2PGL - chain A; structure by X-ray diffraction, 1.76 A resolution.

Chain A:
Name: ADP-ribosyl cyclase 1
From: Homo sapiens
Notes: EC 3.2.2.5; fragment: extracellular domain, residues 45-300
UniProt: P28907 (CD38_HUMAN); residue numbers follow UniProt; this construct covers 45-300
Amino-acid sequence (262 residues; each row starts with the number of its first residue):
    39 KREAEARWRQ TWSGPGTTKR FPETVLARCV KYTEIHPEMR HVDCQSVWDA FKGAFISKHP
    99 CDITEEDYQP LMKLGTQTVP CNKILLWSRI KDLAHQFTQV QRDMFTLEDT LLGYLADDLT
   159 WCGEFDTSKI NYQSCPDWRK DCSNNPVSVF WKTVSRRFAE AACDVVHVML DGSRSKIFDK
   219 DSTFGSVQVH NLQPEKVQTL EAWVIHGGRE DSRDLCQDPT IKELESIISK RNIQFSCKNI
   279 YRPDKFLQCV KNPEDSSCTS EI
Not modelled in the structure: 39-44, 297-300
Differences from the reference sequence: cloning artifact (39-44); engineered mutation Thr-49 (Gln in P28907), Asp-100 (Asn in P28907), Asp-164 (Asn in P28907), Asp-209 (Asn in P28907), Asp-219 (Asn in P28907), Gln-226 (Glu in P28907)
Swiss-Prot annotation at these positions:
  - active site: Cys-119, Cys-201
  - natural variant: Arg-140 (R140W: Seems to contribute to the development of type II diabetes)
  - mutagenesis: Cys-119 (C119K: Loss of cADPR hydrolase activity; C119R/E/A: Loss of cADPR hydrolase and ADP-ribosyl cyclase activity), Cys-160 (C160A: Loss of cADPR hydrolase and ADP-ribosyl cyclase activity), Cys-173 (C173A: Loss of cADPR hydrolase and ADP-ribosyl cyclase activity), Cys-201 (C201D/K/A: Loss of cADPR hydrolase and ADP-ribosyl cyclase activity; C201E: Loss of cADPR hydrolase activity)
Disulfide bonds: Cys-67/Cys-82, Cys-99/Cys-180, Cys-119/Cys-201, Cys-160/Cys-173, Cys-254/Cys-275, Cys-287/Cys-296
Residues lining bound ligands: N1-cyclic inosine 5'-diphosphoribose (N1C): Leu-124, Trp-125, Ser-126, Arg-127, Lys-129, Leu-145, Glu-146, Asp-155, Val-185, Trp-189, Ser-193, Phe-196, Ser-220, Thr-221, Phe-222, Gln-226

Overview:
Ligands of chain A: N1-cyclic inosine 5'-diphosphoribose. From UniProt: active-site residues Cys-119 and
Cys-201 and 4 mutagenesis sites.
Chain A is ADP-ribosyl cyclase 1 (Homo sapiens); the structure, Catalysis associated conformational changes
revealed by human CD38 complexed with a non-hydrolyzable substrate analog, was determined by X-ray
diffraction, deposited together with 2PGJ.
